1BVC - chain A; structure by X-ray diffraction, 1.50 A resolution.

[Chain A]
Name: Apomyoglobin
Source organism: Physeter catodon
UniProt: P02185 (MYG_PHYCA); residue numbers follow UniProt; this construct covers 1-153
Amino-acid sequence (153 residues; row label = number of the first residue in the row):
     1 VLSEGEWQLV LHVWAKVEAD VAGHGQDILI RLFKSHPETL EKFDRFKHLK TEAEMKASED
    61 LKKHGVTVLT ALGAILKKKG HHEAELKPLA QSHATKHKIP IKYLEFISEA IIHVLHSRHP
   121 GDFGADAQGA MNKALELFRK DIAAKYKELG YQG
Small-molecule neighbours: biliverdine ix alpha (BLA): Thr-39, Lys-42, Phe-43, His-64, Thr-67, Val-68, Ala-71, Leu-72, Ile-75, Pro-88, Leu-89, Ser-92, His-93, His-97, Ile-99, Tyr-103, Leu-104, Ile-107, Ile-111, Phe-138

[In short]
Ligands of chain A: biliverdine ix alpha.
Chain A is Apomyoglobin (Physeter catodon); the structure, Structure of a biliverdin apomyoglobin complex
(form D) at 118 K, was determined by X-ray diffraction, deposited together with 1BVD.
